PDB entry 4Y78 | X-ray diffraction, 2.80 A resolution | chains B and C of the 34 polymer chains in the assembly

== Chain B ==
Molecule: Proteasome subunit alpha type-3
Organism: Saccharomyces cerevisiae (strain ATCC 204508 / S288c)
Notes: EC 3.4.25.1
UniProt: P23638 (PSA3_YEAST); residues 0-257 here correspond to UniProt positions 1-258 (UniProt number = residue number + 1)
Amino-acid sequence (258 residues; each row starts with the number of its first residue; numbering starts at 0):
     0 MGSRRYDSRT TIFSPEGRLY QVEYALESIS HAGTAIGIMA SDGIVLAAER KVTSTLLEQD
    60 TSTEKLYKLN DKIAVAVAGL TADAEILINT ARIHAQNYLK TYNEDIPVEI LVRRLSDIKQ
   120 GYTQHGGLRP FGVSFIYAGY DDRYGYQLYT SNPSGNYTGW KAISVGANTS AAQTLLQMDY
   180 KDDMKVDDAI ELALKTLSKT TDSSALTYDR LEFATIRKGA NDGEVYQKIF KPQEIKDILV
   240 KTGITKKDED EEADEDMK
Unresolved in the structure: 0, 245-257
Swiss-Prot annotation at these positions:
  - cross-link (Glycyl lysine isopeptide (Lys-Gly)): Lys99 (interchain with G-Cter in ubiquitin), Lys198 (interchain with G-Cter in ubiquitin), Lys230 (interchain with G-Cter in ubiquitin)

== Chain C ==
Molecule: Proteasome subunit alpha type-4
Organism: Saccharomyces cerevisiae (strain ATCC 204508 / S288c)
Notes: EC 3.4.25.1
UniProt: P40303 (PSA4_YEAST); residues -1 to 252 here correspond to UniProt positions 1-254 (UniProt number = residue number + 2)
Amino-acid sequence (254 residues; row label = number of the first residue in the row; numbers below 1 keep their minus sign (Met-1 is residue -1)):
    -1 MSGYDRALSI FSPDGHIFQV EYALEAVKRG TCAVGVKGKN CVVLGCERRS TLKLQDTRIT
    59 PSKVSKIDSH VVLSFSGLNA DSRILIEKAR VEAQSHRLTL EDPVTVEYLT RYVAGVQQRY
   119 TQSGGVRPFG VSTLIAGFDP RDDEPKLYQT EPSGIYSSWS AQTIGRNSKT VREFLEKNYD
   179 RKEPPATVEE CVKLTVRSLL EVVQTGAKNI EITVVKPDSD IVALSSEEIN QYVTQIEQEK
   239 QEQQEQDKKK KSNH
Unresolved in the structure: -1 to 0, 241-252
Swiss-Prot annotation at these positions:
  - modified residue: Thr58 (Phosphothreonine)

== Chain B / chain C interface ==
Residue-residue contacts - 77 pairs, chain B then chain C:
  Arg3(B) - Arg4(C)
  Asp6(B) - Tyr2(C)  hydrogen bond
  Asp6(B) - Arg4(C)  salt bridge
  Arg8(B) - Arg4(C)
  Thr10(B) - Leu6(C)
  Thr10(B) - Arg125(C)
  Ile11(B) - Leu6(C)  hydrophobic
  Ile11(B) - Gln17(C)
  Phe12(B) - Gln17(C)  hydrogen bond (backbone-side chain)
  Phe12(B) - Tyr20(C)  hydrophobic
  Phe12(B) - Ala21(C)  hydrophobic
  Phe12(B) - Leu76(C)  hydrophobic
  Phe12(B) - Arg125(C)
  Phe12(B) - Pro126(C)
  Phe12(B) - Gly128(C)
  Ser13(B) - Tyr20(C)
  Pro14(B) - Tyr20(C)  hydrophobic
  Pro14(B) - Glu23(C)
  Glu15(B) - Glu23(C)
  Glu15(B) - Arg27(C)  hydrogen bond (backbone-side chain)
  Gly16(B) - Tyr20(C)
  Gly16(B) - Glu23(C)
  Gly16(B) - Ala24(C)
  Gly16(B) - Arg27(C)  hydrogen bond (backbone-side chain)
  Arg17(B) - Arg27(C)
  Leu18(B) - Arg125(C)
  Met38(B) - Asp54(C)
  Met38(B) - Arg56(C)
  Arg112(B) - Arg81(C)
  Ser115(B) - Arg81(C)  hydrogen bond (backbone-side chain)
  Asp116(B) - Arg81(C)  salt bridge
  Asp116(B) - Ile82(C)
  Gln119(B) - Ala78(C)
  Gln119(B) - Asp79(C)
  Gln119(B) - Ile82(C)
  Thr122(B) - Arg125(C)  hydrogen bond (backbone-side chain)
  Gln123(B) - Tyr118(C)
  Gln123(B) - Gly123(C)
  Gln123(B) - Val124(C)
  Gln123(B) - Arg125(C)  hydrogen bond (backbone-backbone)
  Gln123(B) - Pro126(C)
  Gln123(B) - Phe127(C)
  His124(B) - Gly123(C)
  His124(B) - Val124(C)
  Gly125(B) - Tyr2(C)
  Gly125(B) - Gly123(C)  hydrogen bond (backbone-backbone)
  Gly126(B) - Tyr2(C)
  Tyr143(B) - Arg56(C)  hydrogen bond (backbone-side chain)
  Tyr143(B) - Ile57(C)  hydrophobic
  Tyr145(B) - Arg56(C)  hydrogen bond (backbone-side chain)
  Gln146(B) - Ile57(C)
  Leu147(B) - Ile57(C)
  Tyr148(B) - Ile57(C)
  Ser153(B) - Ala78(C)
  Gly154(B) - Ala78(C)
  Gly154(B) - Arg81(C)  hydrogen bond (backbone-side chain)
  Asn155(B) - Asn77(C)
  Asn155(B) - Ala78(C)
  Tyr156(B) - Pro59(C)  hydrophobic
  Tyr156(B) - Arg81(C)
  Gly158(B) - Gln53(C)
  Gly158(B) - Asp54(C)  hydrogen bond (backbone-backbone)
  Gly158(B) - Ile57(C)
  Gly158(B) - Thr58(C)  hydrogen bond (backbone-side chain)
  Trp159(B) - Leu50(C)  hydrophobic
  Trp159(B) - Lys51(C)
  Trp159(B) - Leu52(C)
  Trp159(B) - Gln53(C)
  Trp159(B) - Asp54(C)
  Lys160(B) - Leu52(C)  hydrogen bond (backbone-backbone)
  Lys160(B) - Gln53(C)
  Lys160(B) - Asp54(C)
  Ala161(B) - Leu52(C)  hydrogen bond (backbone-backbone)
  Gln172(B) - Lys51(C)
  Leu175(B) - Leu52(C)
  Gln176(B) - Lys51(C)
  Gln176(B) - Leu52(C)
Interface residues without a listed pair, chain B (41 interface residues in all): Glu108, Thr157, Tyr179

== Summary ==
Chain B and chain C form an interface of 41 and 31 residues respectively; the contacts include 15 hydrogen
bonds and 2 salt bridges. Among the polar pairs are Asp6(B)-Arg4(C), Asp116(B)-Arg81(C) and Asp6(B)-Tyr2(C).
Here chain B is Proteasome subunit alpha type-3 and chain C is Proteasome subunit alpha type-4, both from
Saccharomyces cerevisiae (strain ATCC 204508 / S288c). Entry 4Y78 (Yeast 20S proteasome in complex with
Ac-LAD-ep) was determined by X-ray diffraction (same publication as 4Y69, 4Y6A, 4Y6V, 4Y6Z, 4Y70, 4Y74 and 34
further entries).
